2WW5 - chain A; structure by X-ray diffraction, 1.61 A resolution.

== Chain A ==
Molecule: 1,4-beta-N-acetylmuramidase
Source organism: Streptococcus pneumoniae
Notes: EC 3.2.1.17
UniProtKB: Q9Z4J8 (Q9Z4J8_STRPN); residues 1-468 here correspond to UniProt positions 34-501 (UniProt number = residue number + 33)
Chain sequence (468 residues; row label = number of the first residue in the row):
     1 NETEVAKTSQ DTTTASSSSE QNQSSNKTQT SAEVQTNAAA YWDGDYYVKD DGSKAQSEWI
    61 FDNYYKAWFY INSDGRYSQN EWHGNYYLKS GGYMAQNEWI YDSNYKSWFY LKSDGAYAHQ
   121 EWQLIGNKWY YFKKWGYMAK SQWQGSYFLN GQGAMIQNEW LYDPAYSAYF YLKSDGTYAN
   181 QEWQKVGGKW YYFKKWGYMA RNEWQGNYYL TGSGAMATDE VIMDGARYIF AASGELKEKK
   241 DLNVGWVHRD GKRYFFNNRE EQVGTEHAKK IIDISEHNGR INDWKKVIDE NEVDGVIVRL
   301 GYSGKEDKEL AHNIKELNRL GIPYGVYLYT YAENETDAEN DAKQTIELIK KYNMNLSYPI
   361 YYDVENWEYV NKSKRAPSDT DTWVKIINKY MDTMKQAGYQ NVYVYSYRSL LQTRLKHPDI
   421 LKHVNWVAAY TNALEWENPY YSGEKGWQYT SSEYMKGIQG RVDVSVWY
Not modelled in the structure: 1-37
What the authors report for this chain:
  - catalytic residues: Asp-273, Glu-365

== Summary ==
From the paper: catalytic residues Asp-273 and Glu-365.
Chain A is 1,4-beta-N-acetylmuramidase (Streptococcus pneumoniae); the structure, 3D-structure of the modular
autolysin LytC from Streptococcus pneumoniae at 1.6 A resolution, was determined by X-ray diffraction (same
publication as 2WWC and 2WWD).
